Entry 8JW0 (electron microscopy, 2.90 A resolution); this record covers chains a and j of the 29 polymer chains in the assembly.

[Chain a]
Name: Photosystem I PsaA
Source organism: Amphidinium carterae
Sequence (645 residues; row label = number of the first residue in the row):
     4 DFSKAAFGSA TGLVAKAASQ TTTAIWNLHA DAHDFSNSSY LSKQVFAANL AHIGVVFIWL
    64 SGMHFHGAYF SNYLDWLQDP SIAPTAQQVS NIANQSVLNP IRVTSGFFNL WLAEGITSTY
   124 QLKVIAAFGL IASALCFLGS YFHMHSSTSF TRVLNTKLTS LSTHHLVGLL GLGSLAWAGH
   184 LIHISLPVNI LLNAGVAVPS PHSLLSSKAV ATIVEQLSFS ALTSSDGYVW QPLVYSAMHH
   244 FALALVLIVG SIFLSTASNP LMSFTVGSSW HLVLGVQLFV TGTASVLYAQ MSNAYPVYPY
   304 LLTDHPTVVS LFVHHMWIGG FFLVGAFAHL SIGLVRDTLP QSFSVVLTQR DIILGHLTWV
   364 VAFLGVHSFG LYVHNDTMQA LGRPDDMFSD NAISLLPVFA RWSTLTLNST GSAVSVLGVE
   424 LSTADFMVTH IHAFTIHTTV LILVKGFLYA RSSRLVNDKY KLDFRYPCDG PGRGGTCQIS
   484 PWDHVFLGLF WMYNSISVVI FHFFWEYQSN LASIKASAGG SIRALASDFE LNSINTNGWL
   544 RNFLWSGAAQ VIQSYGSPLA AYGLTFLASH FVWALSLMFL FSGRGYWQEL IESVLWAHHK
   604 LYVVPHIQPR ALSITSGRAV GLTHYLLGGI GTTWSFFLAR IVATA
Metal / ion sites: chlorophyll a Mg site 1 near N52 (its only coordinating residue here); chlorophyll a Mg site 2 near Q90 (its only coordinating residue here); chlorophyll a Mg site 3 near Q98 (its only coordinating residue here); 4Fe-4S cluster Fe: C471, C480 (shared with 2 residues of chain b)
Residues lining bound ligands:
  - beta-carotene (BCR), molecule 1: V58, I61, W62
  - beta-carotene (BCR), molecule 2: V59, W62, L172, L175, G176
  - beta-carotene (BCR), molecule 3: F60, L63, H67, E117, I128, F131, G132, L175, A179
  - beta-carotene (BCR), molecule 4: W590, L593, I594
  - chlorophyll a (CLA), molecule 1: F5, S6, A8, A9, F38, Y43, Q47, A50, A51, A54, F140, S143, Y144, M147, H148
  - chlorophyll a (CLA), molecule 2: A9, F10, S12, A13, I28, W29, L31, H32
  - chlorophyll a (CLA), molecule 3: S12, L31, H32, A35, H36, F38, Q47, A51, A54, H55, V58
  - chlorophyll a (CLA), molecule 4: T25, I28, W29, I594, V597, L598, H601, V606, P608, P612, R613
  - chlorophyll a (CLA), molecule 5: W29, F574, V575, L578, F582, L615, A622, V623, T626, H627, L630
  - chlorophyll a (CLA), molecule 6: H32, A33, D34, A35, H36, D37, H274, L277, L281, F324, F325, V327, G328, A331, H332, I335, R339, F467, R468, W485, V488, L492, T626, L630
  - chlorophyll a (CLA), molecule 7: H36, F38, V48, A51, N52, H55, I56, V59, F60, L63, W273, H274, V276, L277, Q280, L281, T284
  - chlorophyll a (CLA), molecule 8: H36, H55, V58, V59, W62, F324, F325
  - chlorophyll a (CLA), molecule 9: F49, L53, L138, C139, G142, F145, H146, S150, T151, F153
  - chlorophyll a (CLA), molecule 10: F49, N52, L53, I56, F153, V156, K160, L164, H167, H168, G171, L172, W273, Q280
  - chlorophyll a (CLA), molecule 11: I61, W62, S64, G65, M66, F68, H69, F73, Q90, Q91, S93, L133
  - chlorophyll a (CLA), molecule 12: W62, M66, H69, A89, Q90, I104, R105, V106, T107, S108, F110, A564, Y565, T568, A571, S572, V575, L630, I633, G634, W637, L641
  - chlorophyll a (CLA), molecule 13: W62, M66, T107, S108, F110, S313, L314, V316, H317, W320, I321, F324, T568, I633, T636, W637
  - chlorophyll a (CLA), molecule 14: W62, L63, S108, G109, F110, L113, L173, L250, T284, A287, S288, Y291, Y301, L314, H317, H318, I321, F325
  - chlorophyll a (CLA), molecule 15: Q90, Q91, V92, S93, I95, A96, Q98, L101, I104, A564, L567, T568
  - chlorophyll a (CLA), molecule 16: L113, A116, L173, G176, S177, W180, L184, L236, S239, H242, H243, L246, V283, T286, A287, L290, Y291, M294, V300, Y301
  - chlorophyll a (CLA), molecule 17: E117, G118, I119, Q124, V127, I128, F131, G176, A179, W180, G182, H183, H186, I187, P204, H205, L208
  - chlorophyll a (CLA), molecule 18: Y123, V127, F131, H205, L208
  - chlorophyll a (CLA), molecule 19: L157, L161, L164, H168, L169, L173, P263, L264, V276, V279, Q280, V283, T284
  - chlorophyll a (CLA), molecule 20: K160, S163, H167
  - chlorophyll a (CLA), molecule 21: L178, A179, A181, G182, I185, H186, L208, S209, S210, A214, F244
  - chlorophyll a (CLA), molecule 22: Y238, S239, M241, H242, A245, L246, V249, M294, Y298
  - chlorophyll a (CLA), molecule 23: F282, T286, V289, L290, Q293, M319, G323, L326, F330, I439, T442, V443, L446, M495, S498, I499, V502
  - chlorophyll a (CLA), molecule 24: Q293, F315, F402, A403, V419, V422, L424, T432, H435, I439, V502, H505, F506, E509
  - chlorophyll a (CLA), molecule 25: F330, S345, F346, V348, V349, V447, F450, L451
  - chlorophyll a (CLA), molecule 26: V348, V349, Q352, I355, I356, H359
  - chlorophyll a (CLA), molecule 27: I355, H359, W362
  - chlorophyll a (CLA), molecule 28: I356, L360, V363, A436, I439, H440, V443
  - chlorophyll a (CLA), molecule 29: T361, W362, A365
  - chlorophyll a (CLA), molecule 30: T361, V364, A365, G368, V369, F372, G373, F437, T441, L444, I445, L490, F493, W494
  - chlorophyll a (CLA), molecule 31: W362, A365, F366, V369, H370
  - chlorophyll a (CLA), molecule 32: W362, V363, F366, L367, L399, P400, V401, F402, A403, L424, F429, T432, H433, A436, H440
  - chlorophyll a (CLA), molecule 33: V369, H370, G373, L374, V376, H377, T380, M381, R386, D389, F391, I396
  - chlorophyll a (CLA), molecule 34: F372, Y375, V431, I434, F437, T438, Y496, N497, S500, V501, F504, T539, W542, L543, L547, A551, I555, F569, H573, W576, Y628, G632, T635, T636, F639
  - chlorophyll a (CLA), molecule 35: F372, V376, D379, F437, F493, W494, Y496, N497, T539, L543, W576, Y628
  - chlorophyll a (CLA), molecule 36: T380, A383, L384
  - chlorophyll a (CLA), molecule 37: L543, L547, W548, W576
  - chlorophyll a (CLA), molecule 38: L567, L570, A571, H573, F574, W576, A577, L580
  - chlorophyll a (CLA), molecule 39: F574, A577, L578, L580, M581, F584, S585, Y589, W590, L593
  - chlorophyll a (CLA), molecule 40: V597, A600, H601, L604, V606
  - chlorophyll a (CLA), molecule 41: W599, A600, K603, L604
  - phylloquinone (PQN): W29, M581, F582, S585, G586, R587, W590, I594, A614, L615, S616, G620
  - 4Fe-4S cluster (SF4): P470, C471, G473, P474, T479, C480, I617, R621

[Chain j]
Name: Photosystem I PsaJ
Source organism: Amphidinium carterae
Sequence (70 residues; numbered 1 to 70; the number before each row is that of its first residue):
     1 RKIPAGPYSV SVEPLRDGAT NEVSIVTPPI SSEGVQEYLS LAPVFFMALA IFTSGFAIEV
    61 LRFFPDTRYW
Residues lining bound ligands:
  - beta-carotene (BCR): S54, A57, L61
  - chlorophyll a (CLA), molecule 1: P7, Y8, P28, I30, Y38
  - chlorophyll a (CLA), molecule 2: Y38, L41, A42, P43, F46
  - chlorophyll a (CLA), molecule 3: F46, M47, A50
  - chlorophyll a (CLA), molecule 4: F46, L49, T53, F56
  - chlorophyll a (CLA), molecule 5: I51, F52, G55, F56, E59, R62, F63
  - chlorophyll a (CLA), molecule 6: F56, A57, V60, L61, D66, T67, W70
  - peridinin (PID): Y38, L41, P43, V44, M47, I51, S54, G55, I58, E59, R62

[Interface between chain a and chain j]
Contacting residue pairs - 38 pairs, chain a then chain j:
  D4(a) - P29(j)  hydrogen bond (backbone-backbone)
  F5(a) - Y8(j)
  F5(a) - S9(j)
  F5(a) - V10(j)  hydrophobic
  F5(a) - P28(j)  hydrophobic
  F5(a) - P29(j)  hydrogen bond (backbone-backbone)
  S6(a) - I30(j)
  S6(a) - S31(j)  hydrogen bond (side chain-backbone)
  S6(a) - G34(j)
  S6(a) - V35(j)
  K7(a) - E33(j)  salt bridge
  K7(a) - G34(j)
  A8(a) - Y8(j)
  A9(a) - Y38(j)
  F10(a) - G34(j)
  F10(a) - E37(j)
  F10(a) - Y38(j)  hydrophobic
  F10(a) - L41(j)  hydrophobic
  A13(a) - L41(j)  hydrophobic
  S42(a) - P4(j)
  Y43(a) - G6(j)
  Y43(a) - P7(j)
  K46(a) - G6(j)
  I95(a) - I58(j)
  I95(a) - L61(j)  hydrophobic
  I95(a) - R62(j)
  N97(a) - D66(j)  hydrogen bond
  Y144(a) - V10(j)
  Y144(a) - V26(j)  hydrophobic
  Y144(a) - T27(j)
  Y144(a) - P28(j)
  H148(a) - Y8(j)  hydrogen bond (side chain-backbone)
  H148(a) - S9(j)  hydrogen bond (backbone-side chain)
  H148(a) - V10(j)  hydrogen bond (backbone-backbone)
  H148(a) - S11(j)
  S149(a) - V10(j)
  S149(a) - S11(j)  hydrogen bond
  S152(a) - P4(j)
Also at the interface, not in a pair above, chain a (19 interface residues in all): F145, M147

[In short]
19 residues of chain a and 23 residues of chain j are in contact; the contacts include 8 hydrogen bonds and 1
salt bridge. Among the polar pairs are K7(a)-E33(j), S6(a)-S31(j) and N97(a)-D66(j).
Chain a is Photosystem I PsaA and chain j is Photosystem I PsaJ, both from Amphidinium carterae; the
structure, PSI-AcpPCI supercomplex from Amphidinium carterae, was determined by electron microscopy together
with 8JZE and 8JZF from the same study.
